2DXB - chains A and J of the 12 polymer chains in the assembly; structure by X-ray diffraction, 2.25 A resolution.

# Chain A (and J)
Name: Thiocyanate hydrolase subunit alpha
From: Thiobacillus thioparus
Notes: EC 3.5.5.8; chain J of this document is another copy of the same molecule, construct and numbering; everything in this record applies to it too
Reference sequence: O66187 (SCNA_THITI); residues 1-126 here correspond to UniProt positions 0-125 (UniProt number = residue number - 1)
Sequence (126 residues; numbered 1 to 126; the number before each row is that of its first residue):
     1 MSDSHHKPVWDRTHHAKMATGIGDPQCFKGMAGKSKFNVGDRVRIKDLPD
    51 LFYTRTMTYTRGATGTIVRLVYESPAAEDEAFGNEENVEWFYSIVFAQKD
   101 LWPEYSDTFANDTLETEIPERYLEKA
Disordered / not traced: 1-8 (chain J: 1-6)

# Interface between chain A and chain J
Residue-residue contacts (4):
  V9(A) - P8(J)
  W10(A) - P8(J)  hydrophobic
  N84(A) - K7(J)
  E86(A) - K7(J)  salt bridge
Interface residues without a listed pair, chain A (5 interface residues in all): G83
Interface residues without a listed pair, chain J (4 interface residues in all): V9, W10

# Overview
5 residues of chain A and 4 residues of chain J are in contact, with 1 salt bridge. Its one salt-bridged
contact is E86(A)-K7(J).
Chain A and chain J are both Thiocyanate hydrolase subunit alpha (Thiobacillus thioparus); the structure,
Recombinant thiocyanate hydrolase comprising partially-modified cobalt centers, was determined by X-ray
diffraction (same publication as 2ZZD and 2DXC).
